Entry 5LRU (X-ray diffraction, 2.20 A resolution); this record covers chain A.

== Chain A ==
Molecule: OTU domain-containing protein 7B
Organism: Homo sapiens
Notes: EC 3.4.19.12
UniProtKB: Q6GQQ9 (OTU7B_HUMAN); residue numbers follow UniProt; this construct covers 128-438
Amino-acid sequence (318 residues; row label = number of the first residue in the row):
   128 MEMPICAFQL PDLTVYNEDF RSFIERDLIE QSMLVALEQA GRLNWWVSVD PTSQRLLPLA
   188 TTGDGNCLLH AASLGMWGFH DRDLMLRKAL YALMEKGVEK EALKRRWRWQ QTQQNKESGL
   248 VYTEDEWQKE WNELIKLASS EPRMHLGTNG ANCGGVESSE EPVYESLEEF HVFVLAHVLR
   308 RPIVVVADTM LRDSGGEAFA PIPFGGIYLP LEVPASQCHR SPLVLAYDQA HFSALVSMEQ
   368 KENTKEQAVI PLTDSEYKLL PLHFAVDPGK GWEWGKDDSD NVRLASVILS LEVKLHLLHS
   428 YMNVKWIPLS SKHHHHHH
Disordered / not traced: 178-179, 268-290, 322-323, 403-407, 440-445
Sequence notes: cloning artifact (128); expression tag (439-445)
Curated features (UniProtKB/Swiss-Prot):
  - region: Ala187 to Asn193 (Regulatory loop)
  - active site: Asp191, Cys194 (Nucleophile), His358 (Proton acceptor)
  - site: His197 (Stabilizes the conformation of the regulatory loop)
From the paper describing this entry:
  - catalytic residues: Cys194, His358
  - conformationally variable residues (loop rearrangement, order/disorder transition, side-chain flip): Glu157, Ala187 to Asn193, Ser267 to Tyr291, His358
  - mutagenesis - N193L, N193M, C194A, H358A: abolished catalytic activity
  - mutagenesis - L155G/I156G, I156G, H197A, D210A: decreased catalytic activity
  - contacts within the chain: His197-Asp210
  - mutagenesis - N193L, N193M: abolished binding to Ub
  - mutagenesis - I156G: decreased binding to Ub
  - mutagenesis - E157K: unchanged catalytic activity on Ub-KG
  - mutagenesis - E157K: decreased catalytic activity on Lys11 diUb
  - mutagenesis - E157K: unchanged catalytic activity on Lys63
  - mutagenesis - E157K: unchanged catalytic activity on Lys48
  - specificity-determining residues: Glu157
  - mutagenesis - C194A (Kd 0.43 uM): increased binding to MonoUb

== Summary ==
Curated annotation (UniProt) lists 3 active-site residues. From the paper: catalytic residues Cys194 and
His358; N193L, N193M and C194A, among others, abolish catalytic activity; 9 substitutions were tested in all.
Chain A is OTU domain-containing protein 7B (Homo sapiens); the structure, Structure of Cezanne/OTUD7B OTU
domain, was determined by X-ray diffraction.
